Entry 8KCY (electron microscopy, 2.80 A resolution); this record covers chains G and J of the 12 polymer chains in the assembly.

[Chain G]
Name: Histone H2A type 1-B/E
From: Homo sapiens
UniProt: P04908 (H2A1B_HUMAN); residues 0-129 here correspond to UniProt positions 1-130 (UniProt number = residue number + 1)
Amino-acid sequence (133 residues; each row starts with the number of its first residue; numbers below 1 keep their minus sign (Gly-3 is residue -3)):
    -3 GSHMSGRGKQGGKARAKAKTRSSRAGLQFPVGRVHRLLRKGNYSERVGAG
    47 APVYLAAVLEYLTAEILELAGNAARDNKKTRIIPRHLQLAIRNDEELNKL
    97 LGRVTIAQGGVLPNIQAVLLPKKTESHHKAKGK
Unresolved in the structure: -3 to 9, 119-129
Sequence notes: expression tag (-3 to -1)
UniProt features mapped onto this chain:
  - modified residue: Ser1 (N-acetylserine), Arg3 (Citrulline), Lys5 (N6-(2-hydroxyisobutyryl)lysine), Lys9 (N6-(2-hydroxyisobutyryl)lysine), Lys13 (N6-(beta-hydroxybutyryl)lysine), Lys36 (N6-(2-hydroxyisobutyryl)lysine), Lys74 (N6-(2-hydroxyisobutyryl)lysine), Lys75 (N6-(2-hydroxyisobutyryl)lysine), Lys95 (N6-(2-hydroxyisobutyryl)lysine), Gln104 (N5-methylglutamine), Lys118 (N6-(2-hydroxyisobutyryl)lysine), Lys119 (N6-crotonyllysine), Thr120 (Phosphothreonine), Lys125 (N6-crotonyllysine)
  - cross-link (Glycyl lysine isopeptide (Lys-Gly)): Lys13 (interchain with G-Cter in ubiquitin), Lys15 (interchain with G-Cter in ubiquitin), Lys119 (interchain with G-Cter in ubiquitin)

[Chain J]
Molecule: 193-nt DNA strand
From: synthetic construct
Sequence (193 nucleotides; numbered -96 to 96; the number before each row is that of its first residue; numbers below 1 keep their minus sign (DA-96 is residue -96)):
   -96 ATCACGTAATATTGGCCAGCTAGGATCACAATCCCGGTGCCGAGGCCGCT
   -46 CAATTGGTCGTAGACAGCTCTAGCACCGCTTAAACGCACGTACGGATTCC
     4 GTACGTGCGTTTAAGCGGTGCTAGAGCTGTCTACGACCAATTGAGCGGCC
    54 TCGGCACCGGGATTGTGATCCTAGCTGGCCAATATTACGTGAT

[Interface between chain G and chain J]
Residue-residue contacts (16):
  Ala10(G) - DG-41(J)  sugar contact
  Arg11(G) - DT-43(J)  hydrogen bond to the base
  Arg11(G) - DT-42(J)  hydrogen bond to the sugar
  Ala12(G) - DG-41(J)  hydrogen bond to the phosphate
  Lys15(G) - DT-43(J)  phosphate contact
  Lys15(G) - DT-42(J)  hydrogen bond to the phosphate
  Thr16(G) - DT-43(J)  phosphate contact
  Arg17(G) - DT-43(J)  salt bridge to the phosphate
  Arg20(G) - DT-42(J)  salt bridge to the phosphate
  Gly28(G) - DA-44(J)  phosphate contact
  Gly28(G) - DT-43(J)  phosphate contact
  Arg29(G) - DA-44(J)  phosphate contact
  Arg32(G) - DA-45(J)  phosphate contact
  Arg32(G) - DA-44(J)  salt bridge to the phosphate
  Arg42(G) - DA-35(J)  sugar contact
  Arg77(G) - DA-54(J)  sugar contact
Also at the interface, not in a pair above, chain G (14 interface residues in all): Lys13, Ala14

[In short]
The interface between chain G and chain J involves 14 residues on one side and 7 on the other; the contacts
include 4 hydrogen bonds and 3 salt bridges. Among the polar pairs are Arg11(G)-DT-43(J), Arg11(G)-DT-42(J)
and Ala12(G)-DG-41(J).
Here chain G is Histone H2A type 1-B/E (Homo sapiens) and chain J is a 193-nt DNA strand (synthetic
construct). Entry 8KCY (Structure of nucleosome complexed with two DEK molecules) was determined by electron
microscopy (same publication as 8KD1 and 8KE0).
